Entry 6RU8 (X-ray diffraction, 1.92 A resolution); this record covers chains A and E.

[Chain A]
Molecule: Casein kinase I isoform delta
Source organism: Homo sapiens
Notes: EC 2.7.11.1, 2.7.11.26
UniProtKB: P48730 (KC1D_HUMAN), isoform P48730-2; residues 1-294 here = UniProt positions 1-294
Amino-acid sequence (296 residues; each row starts with the number of its first residue; numbers below 1 keep their minus sign (Ser-1 is residue -1)):
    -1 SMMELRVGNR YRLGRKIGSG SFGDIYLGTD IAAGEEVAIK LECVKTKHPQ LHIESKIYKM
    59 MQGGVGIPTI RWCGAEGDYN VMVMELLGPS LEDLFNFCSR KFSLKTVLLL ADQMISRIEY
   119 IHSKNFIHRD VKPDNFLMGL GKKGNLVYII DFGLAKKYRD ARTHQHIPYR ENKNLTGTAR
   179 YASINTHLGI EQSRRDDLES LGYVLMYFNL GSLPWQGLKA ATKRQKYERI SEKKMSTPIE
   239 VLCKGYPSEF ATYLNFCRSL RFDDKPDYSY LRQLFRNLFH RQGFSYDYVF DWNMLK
Unresolved in the structure: -1 to 1
Sequence notes: expression tag (-1 to 0)
Ion coordination: Na+: Asn143, Tyr286, Asn291
Ligand contacts: ADP (adenosine-5'-diphosphate): Ile15, Gly16, Ser17, Gly18, Phe20, Ile23, Ala36, Lys38, Glu52, Tyr56, Met82, Glu83, Leu84, Leu85, Asp132, Leu135, Ile148, Asp149
Swiss-Prot annotation at these positions:
  - active site: Asp128 (Proton acceptor)
  - binding site (ATP): Ile15 to Ile23, Lys38
  - natural variant: Thr44 (T44A: In FASPS2), His46 (H46R: In FASPS2), Ser97 (S97C: In breast cancer samples)
  - mutagenesis: Lys38 (K38M: Impaired kinase activity and abnormal subcellular localization with exclusive accumulation to the nucleus), Thr176 (T176I: Impaired kinase activity and abnormal subcellular localization with exclusive accumulation to the nucleus)
Reported in the primary citation:
  - catalytic residues: Asp128, Asp149
  - mutagenesis - K154E (1.5-fold): increased catalytic activity
  - mutagenesis - K171E (1.5-fold): increased catalytic activity with Tumor protein 63 (chain E)

[Chain E]
Molecule: Tumor protein 63
UniProtKB: Q9H3D4 (P63_HUMAN); residues 582-593 here correspond to UniProt positions 621-632 (UniProt number = residue number + 39)
Amino-acid sequence (12 residues; each row starts with the number of its first residue):
   582 SSASTVSVGS SY
Unresolved in the structure: 592-593
Modified positions: Ser582 (phosphoserine; SEP); Ser585 (phosphoserine; SEP); Ser588 (phosphoserine; SEP)
Sequence notes: conflict Tyr593 (Glu632 in Q9H3D4)
Reported in the primary citation:
  - post-translational modification sites: Thr586, Ser591
  - mutagenesis - T586A: unchanged catalytic activity
  - mutagenesis - S592V: increased catalytic activity
  - mutagenesis - V589A: decreased catalytic activity on second phosphorylation site
  - mutagenesis - V589A: increased catalytic activity on phosphorylation of S591

[Chain A / chain E interface]
Residue-residue contacts (30; chain A residue first):
  Arg127(A) - Ser591(E)
  Asp128(A) - Ser588(E)
  Lys130(A) - Thr586(E)  hydrogen bond (side chain-backbone)
  Lys130(A) - Ser588(E)
  Asp149(A) - Ser588(E)
  Gly151(A) - Ser591(E)
  Leu152(A) - Ser588(E)
  Leu152(A) - Val589(E)
  Leu152(A) - Gly590(E)
  Leu152(A) - Ser591(E)
  Leu173(A) - Val589(E)
  Thr174(A) - Val589(E)
  Gly175(A) - Val587(E)
  Gly175(A) - Ser588(E)
  Gly175(A) - Val589(E)  hydrogen bond (backbone-backbone)
  Thr176(A) - Ser585(E)
  Thr176(A) - Thr586(E)
  Thr176(A) - Ser588(E)
  Ala177(A) - Ser585(E)
  Arg178(A) - Ser585(E)  hydrogen bond (backbone-backbone)
  Arg178(A) - Thr586(E)
  Gln214(A) - Ser585(E)
  Gly215(A) - Ser582(E)
  Gly215(A) - Ser585(E)
  Lys224(A) - Ser582(E)
  Lys224(A) - Ala584(E)
  Lys224(A) - Ser585(E)
  Tyr225(A) - Ala584(E)
  Tyr225(A) - Val589(E)
  Ile228(A) - Ser585(E)
Other interface residues (no listed pair), chain A (23 interface residues in all): Ser19, Gln48, Asn133, Trp213, Leu216, Lys221
From the paper, about this interface:
  - residue pairs: Asp128(A)-Ser588(E), Asp149(A)-Ser588(E)
  - interface residues, chain E: Val589(E) (from molecular simulation)

[Summary]
23 residues of chain A and 9 residues of chain E are in contact; the contacts include 3 hydrogen bonds. Among
the polar pairs are Lys130(A)-Thr586(E), Gly175(A)-Val589(E) and Arg178(A)-Ser585(E). The paper describes
contacts between Asp128(A) and Ser588(E) and Asp149(A) and Ser588(E). From the paper: catalytic residues
Asp128(A) and Asp149(A); K154E of chain A increases catalytic activity; 5 substitutions were tested in all.
Chain A is Casein kinase I isoform delta (Homo sapiens) and chain E is Tumor protein 63; the structure,
Crystal structure of Casein Kinase I delta (CK1d) in complex with triple phosphorylated p63 PAD3P peptide, was
determined by X-ray diffraction, deposited together with 6RU6 and 6RU7.
